Entry 8KB5 (electron microscopy, 2.26 A resolution); this record covers chains G and I of the 10 polymer chains in the assembly.

== Chain G ==
Name: Histone H2A type 1-B/E
Source organism: Homo sapiens
Reference sequence: P04908 (H2A1B_HUMAN); residues 0-129 here correspond to UniProt positions 1-130 (UniProt number = residue number + 1)
Amino-acid sequence (133 residues; numbered -3 to 129; the number before each row is that of its first residue; numbers below 1 keep their minus sign (Gly-3 is residue -3)):
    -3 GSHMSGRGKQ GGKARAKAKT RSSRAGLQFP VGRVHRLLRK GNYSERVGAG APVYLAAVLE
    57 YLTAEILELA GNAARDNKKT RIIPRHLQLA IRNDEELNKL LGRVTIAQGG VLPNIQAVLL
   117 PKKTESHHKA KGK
Not modelled in the structure: -3 to 10, 119-129
Sequence notes: expression tag (-3 to -1)
UniProt features mapped onto this chain:
  - modified residue: Ser1 (N-acetylserine), Arg3 (Citrulline), Lys5 (N6-(2-hydroxyisobutyryl)lysine), Lys9 (N6-(2-hydroxyisobutyryl)lysine), Lys13 (N6-(beta-hydroxybutyryl)lysine), Lys36 (N6-(2-hydroxyisobutyryl)lysine), Lys74 (N6-(2-hydroxyisobutyryl)lysine), Lys75 (N6-(2-hydroxyisobutyryl)lysine), Lys95 (N6-(2-hydroxyisobutyryl)lysine), Gln104 (N5-methylglutamine), Lys118 (N6-(2-hydroxyisobutyryl)lysine), Lys119 (N6-crotonyllysine), Thr120 (Phosphothreonine), Lys125 (N6-crotonyllysine)
  - cross-link (Glycyl lysine isopeptide (Lys-Gly)): Lys13 (interchain with G-Cter in ubiquitin), Lys15 (interchain with G-Cter in ubiquitin), Lys119 (interchain with G-Cter in ubiquitin)

== Chain I ==
Molecule: 145-nt DNA strand
Source organism: synthetic construct
Sequence (145 nucleotides; row label = number of the first residue in the row; numbers below 1 keep their minus sign (DA-72 is residue -72)):
   -72 ATCACAATCC CGGTGCCGAG GCCGCTCAAT TGGTCGTAGA CAGCTCTAGC ACCGCTTAAA
   -12 CGCACGTACG GAATCCGTAC GTGCGTTTAA GCGGTGCTAG AGCTGTCTAC GACCAATTGA
    48 GCGGCCTCGG CACCGGGATT GTGAT

== How chain G and chain I interact ==
Pairs across the interface (16; chain G residue first):
  Arg11(G) with DA43(I), hydrogen bond to the base; DT44(I), hydrogen bond to the sugar
  Lys13(G) with DG46(I), phosphate contact
  Arg29(G) with DC49(I), salt bridge to the phosphate
  Arg42(G) with DG38(I), hydrogen bond to the sugar; DA39(I), phosphate contact
  Val43(G) with DG38(I), sugar contact; DA39(I), hydrogen bond to the phosphate
  Gly44(G) with DG38(I), phosphate contact
  Ala45(G) with DG38(I), hydrogen bond to the phosphate
  Lys75(G) with DC58(I), phosphate contact; DA59(I), salt bridge to the phosphate
  Thr76(G) with DG57(I), sugar contact; DC58(I), hydrogen bond to the phosphate
  Arg77(G) with DG57(I), sugar contact; DC58(I), hydrogen bond to the phosphate
Also at the interface, not in a pair above, chain G (13 interface residues in all): Thr16, His31, Glu41
Also at the interface, not in a pair above, chain I (11 interface residues in all): DA47, DG48

== Summary ==
The interface between chain G and chain I involves 13 residues on one side and 11 on the other; the contacts
include 7 hydrogen bonds and 2 salt bridges. Among the polar pairs are Arg11(G)-DA43(I), Arg11(G)-DT44(I) and
Arg42(G)-DG38(I).
Chain G is Histone H2A type 1-B/E (Homo sapiens) and chain I is a 145-nt DNA strand (synthetic construct); the
structure, Cryo-EM structure of the human nucleosome containing H3.8, was determined by electron microscopy.
